3CRX - chains A and B of the 6 polymer chains in the assembly; structure by X-ray diffraction, 2.50 A resolution.

Chain A (and B):
Protein: Cre recombinase
Organism: Enterobacteria phage P1
Notes: chain B of this document is another copy of the same molecule, construct and numbering; everything in this record applies to it too
Reference sequence: P06956 (RECR_BPP1); residues 1-343 here = UniProt positions 1-343
Chain sequence (343 residues; each row starts with the number of its first residue):
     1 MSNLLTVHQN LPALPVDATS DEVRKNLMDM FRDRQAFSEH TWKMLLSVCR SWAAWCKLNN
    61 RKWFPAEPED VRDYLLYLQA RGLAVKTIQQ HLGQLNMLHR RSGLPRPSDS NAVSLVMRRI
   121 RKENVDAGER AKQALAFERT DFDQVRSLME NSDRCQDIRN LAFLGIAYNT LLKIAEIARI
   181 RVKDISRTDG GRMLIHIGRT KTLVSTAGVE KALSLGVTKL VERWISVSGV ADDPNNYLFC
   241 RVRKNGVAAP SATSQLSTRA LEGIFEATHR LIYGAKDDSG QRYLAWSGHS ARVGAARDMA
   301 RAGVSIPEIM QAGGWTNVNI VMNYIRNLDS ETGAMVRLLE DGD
Disordered / not traced: 1-18, 342-343
Construct notes: engineered mutation K173 (Arg in P06956)
Curated features (UniProtKB/Swiss-Prot):
  - active site: H289, R292, W315, Y324 (O-(3'-phospho-DNA)-tyrosine intermediate)

How chain A and chain B interact:
Pairs across the interface - 63 pairs, chain A then chain B:
  K25(A) - E69(B)  salt bridge
  N26(A) - N111(B)
  D29(A) - E69(B)
  D29(A) - N111(B)
  D29(A) - A112(B)
  D29(A) - L115(B)
  M30(A) - L115(B)  hydrophobic
  R32(A) - E69(B)  salt bridge
  R32(A) - R72(B)
  R32(A) - A112(B)
  D33(A) - R72(B)  salt bridge
  D33(A) - A112(B)
  D33(A) - L115(B)
  D33(A) - V116(B)  hydrogen bond (side chain-backbone)
  D33(A) - R119(B)  salt bridge
  Q35(A) - R119(B)
  Q35(A) - K122(B)
  Q35(A) - E123(B)  hydrogen bond
  A36(A) - L115(B)
  A36(A) - R118(B)  hydrogen bond (backbone-side chain)
  A36(A) - R119(B)
  A36(A) - K122(B)
  F37(A) - L115(B)  hydrophobic
  F37(A) - R118(B)
  S38(A) - K122(B)  hydrogen bond
  R101(A) - N111(B)  hydrogen bond (backbone-side chain)
  R101(A) - L115(B)
  R139(A) - L338(B)  hydrogen bond (side chain-backbone)
  R139(A) - L339(B)  hydrogen bond (side chain-backbone)
  R139(A) - D341(B)
  F142(A) - L339(B)  hydrophobic
  Y168(A) - M335(B)
  N169(A) - M335(B)
  N169(A) - L339(B)
  L171(A) - M335(B)  hydrophobic
  R192(A) - V336(B)
  R192(A) - E340(B)  salt bridge
  K201(A) - V125(B)  hydrogen bond (side chain-backbone)
  K201(A) - G128(B)
  K201(A) - E129(B)  hydrogen bond (side chain-backbone)
  T202(A) - V125(B)
  L203(A) - V85(B)  hydrophobic
  L203(A) - V125(B)  hydrophobic
  L203(A) - E129(B)
  L203(A) - R130(B)
  L203(A) - A131(B)  hydrogen bond (backbone-backbone)
  V204(A) - N319(B)
  S205(A) - R130(B)  hydrogen bond (backbone-side chain)
  A207(A) - R130(B)
  E210(A) - E331(B)
  K211(A) - E331(B)  hydrogen bond (backbone-side chain)
  A212(A) - E331(B)  hydrogen bond (backbone-side chain)
  A212(A) - V336(B)
  S214(A) - V336(B)
  S214(A) - L339(B)
  S214(A) - E340(B)
  L215(A) - E340(B)  hydrogen bond (backbone-side chain)
  A295(A) - M335(B)  hydrophobic
  D298(A) - L338(B)
  M299(A) - M335(B)  hydrophobic
  M299(A) - L338(B)  hydrophobic
  Q311(A) - D329(B)  hydrogen bond (side chain-backbone)
  Q311(A) - S330(B)  hydrogen bond (side chain-backbone)
Other interface residues (no listed pair), chain A (36 interface residues in all): T206, L213, V217, A302
Other interface residues (no listed pair), chain B (30 interface residues in all): S114, R121, N323, R326

Overview:
36 residues of chain A face 30 of chain B across their interface, with 16 hydrogen bonds and 5 salt bridges.
Polar contacts include K25(A)-E69(B), R32(A)-E69(B) and D33(A)-R72(B). From UniProt: 4 active-site residues on
chain A.
Both chains are Cre recombinase (Enterobacteria phage P1). Entry 3CRX (Cre recombinase/DNA complex
intermediate I) was determined by X-ray diffraction, deposited together with 2CRX.
